Entry 2V6E (X-ray diffraction, 3.20 A resolution); this record covers chains A and D of the 6 polymer chains in the assembly.

# Chain A
Name: Protelemorase
From: Klebsiella phage PHIKO2
Notes: fragment: c-terminally truncated active resolvase, residues 1-538
UniProt: Q6UAV6 (Q6UAV6_9CAUD); residues 1-538 here = UniProt positions 1-538
Amino-acid sequence (558 residues; each row starts with the number of its first residue; numbers below 1 keep their minus sign (Met-19 is residue -19)):
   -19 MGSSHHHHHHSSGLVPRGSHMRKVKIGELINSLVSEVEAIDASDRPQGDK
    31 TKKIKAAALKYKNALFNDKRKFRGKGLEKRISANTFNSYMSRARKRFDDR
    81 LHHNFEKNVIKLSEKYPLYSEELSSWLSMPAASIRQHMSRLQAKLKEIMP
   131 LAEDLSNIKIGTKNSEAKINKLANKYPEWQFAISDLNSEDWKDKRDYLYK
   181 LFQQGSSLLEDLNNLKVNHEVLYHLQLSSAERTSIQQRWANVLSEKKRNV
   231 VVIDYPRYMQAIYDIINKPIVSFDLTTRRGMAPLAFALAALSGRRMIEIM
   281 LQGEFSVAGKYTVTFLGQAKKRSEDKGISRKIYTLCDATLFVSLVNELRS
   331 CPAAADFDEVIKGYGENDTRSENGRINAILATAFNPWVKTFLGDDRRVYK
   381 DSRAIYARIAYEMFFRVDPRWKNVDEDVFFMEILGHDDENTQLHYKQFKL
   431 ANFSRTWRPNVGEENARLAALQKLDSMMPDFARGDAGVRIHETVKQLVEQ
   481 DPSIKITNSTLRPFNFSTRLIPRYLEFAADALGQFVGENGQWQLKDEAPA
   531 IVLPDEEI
Disordered / not traced: -19 to 3, 536-538
UniProt features mapped onto this chain:
  - active site: Tyr425 (Nucleophile)
  - binding site (DNA): Arg275, Lys300, Arg383, His416
Metal / ion sites: vanadate ion: Tyr425 (shared with DA44(D) of chain D; 1 residue of chain E)
What the authors report for this chain:
  - binding site for Telrl: Asn67, Ser68, Trp219, Lys300, Arg302, Asn357, Thr362, Lys380, Arg492, Thr498
  - binding site for Telrl (chain D): Ser68, Arg350, Ala358, Thr498
  - catalytic residues: Arg275, Arg383, His416, Tyr425
  - binding site for vanadate ion: Arg275, Lys300, Arg383, His416, Tyr425
  - catalytic residues: Lys300 (proposed by the authors, not directly observed)

# Chain D
Molecule: Telrl
Sequence (19 nucleotides; each row starts with the number of its first residue):
    26 CACACAATTGCCCATTATA
Metal / ion sites: vanadate ion: DA44 (shared with Tyr425(A) of chain A; 1 residue of chain E)

# Chain A / chain D interface
Contacting residue pairs - 47 pairs, chain A then chain D:
  Gly7(A) with DA39(D), phosphate contact; DT40(D), phosphate contact
  Glu8(A) with DT40(D), hydrogen bond to the phosphate; DT41(D), phosphate contact
  Leu9(A) with DT40(D), hydrogen bond to the phosphate
  Ile61(A) with DT41(D), phosphate contact
  Ser62(A) with DT41(D), hydrogen bond to the phosphate; DA42(D), phosphate contact
  Asn64(A) with DA42(D), hydrogen bond to the phosphate; DT43(D), base contact
  Thr65(A) with DT40(D), sugar contact; DT41(D), hydrogen bond to the phosphate
  Ser68(A) with DA42(D), base contact
  Tyr69(A) with DA39(D), sugar contact; DT40(D), hydrogen bond to the phosphate
  Arg72(A) with DT40(D), base contact
  Arg218(A) with DA42(D), salt bridge to the phosphate
  Trp219(A) with DT43(D), base contact; DA44(D), base contact
  Val222(A) with DT43(D), phosphate contact
  Lys226(A) with DA44(D), salt bridge to the phosphate
  Thr257(A) with DG35(D), phosphate contact; DC36(D), phosphate contact
  Arg258(A) with DC36(D), hydrogen bond to the phosphate; DC37(D), salt bridge to the phosphate
  Arg259(A) with DT34(D), sugar contact; DG35(D), salt bridge to the phosphate; DC36(D), hydrogen bond to the phosphate
  Lys300(A) with DA44(D), hydrogen bond to the base
  Tyr344(A) with DC38(D), phosphate contact; DA39(D), hydrogen bond to the phosphate
  Arg350(A) with DC38(D), salt bridge to the phosphate
  Ala358(A) with DC38(D), hydrogen bond to the base
  Ile359(A) with DC37(D), phosphate contact
  Thr362(A) with DC37(D), base contact; DC38(D), hydrogen bond to the base
  Lys380(A) with DT43(D), hydrogen bond to the phosphate; DA44(D), salt bridge to the phosphate
  Thr421(A) with DA44(D), sugar contact
  His424(A) with DA44(D), salt bridge to the phosphate
  Tyr425(A) with DA44(D), hydrogen bond to the phosphate
  Arg492(A) with DA27(D), base contact
  Asn495(A) with DC26(D), phosphate contact
  Thr498(A) with DC26(D), hydrogen bond to the base; DA27(D), base contact
  Asn519(A) with DA32(D), phosphate contact; DT33(D), hydrogen bond to the phosphate
Also at the interface, not in a pair above, chain A (34 interface residues in all): Asn11, Thr256, Trp522

# In short
Chain A and chain D form an interface of 34 and 15 residues respectively, with 16 hydrogen bonds and 7 salt
bridges. Polar pairs include Lys300(A)-DA44(D), Ala358(A)-DC38(D) and Thr362(A)-DC38(D). From the paper:
catalytic residues Arg275(A), Arg383(A) and His416(A) among others; a binding site for Telrl at Asn67(A),
Ser68(A) and Trp219(A) among others.
Chain A is Protelemorase (Klebsiella phage PHIKO2) and chain D is Telrl; the structure, protelomerase TelK
complexed with substrate DNA, was determined by X-ray diffraction.
